PDB entry 1A9N | X-ray diffraction, 2.38 A resolution | chains A and B of the 3 polymer chains in the assembly

== Chain A ==
Name: U2A'
Organism: Homo sapiens
Notes: fragment: n-terminal domain, residues 1 - 176 of u2 a', a component of u2 snrnp
UniProt: P09661 (RU2A_HUMAN); residue numbers follow UniProt; this construct covers 1-176
Amino-acid sequence (176 residues; numbered 1 to 176; the number before each row is that of its first residue):
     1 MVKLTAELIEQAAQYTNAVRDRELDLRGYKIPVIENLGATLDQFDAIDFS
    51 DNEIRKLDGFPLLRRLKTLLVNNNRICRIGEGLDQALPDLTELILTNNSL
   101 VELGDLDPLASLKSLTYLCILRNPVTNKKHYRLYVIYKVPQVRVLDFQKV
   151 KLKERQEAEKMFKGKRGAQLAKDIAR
Disordered / not traced: 1, 164-176
Sequence notes: engineered mutation Asp89 (Cys in P09661), Cys119 (Ser in P09661)
Swiss-Prot annotation at these positions:
  - modified residue: Lys172 (N6-acetyllysine)
  - cross-link: Lys172 (Glycyl lysine isopeptide (Lys-Gly) (interchain with G-Cter in SUMO2))
  - mutagenesis: Tyr15 (Y15D: Results in defective spliceosome assembly), Arg27 (R27Q: No change in spliceosome assembly), Thr68 (T68K: No change in spliceosome assembly), Asn72 (N72K: No change in spliceosome assembly), Asn73 (N73K: No change in spliceosome assembly), Glu92 (E92V: Results in defective spliceosome assembly), Gln148 (Q148R: Results in defective spliceosome assembly)

== Chain B ==
Name: Spliceosomal U2B''
Organism: Homo sapiens
Notes: fragment: residues 4 - 99 of u2 b'', a component of u2 snrnp
UniProt: P08579 (RU2B_HUMAN); residues 4-99 here correspond to UniProt positions 1-96 (UniProt number = residue number - 3)
Amino-acid sequence (96 residues; row label = number of the first residue in the row):
     4 MDIRPNHTIYINNMNDKIKKEELKRSLYALFSQFGHVVDIVALKTMKMRG
    54 QAFVIFKELGSSTNALRQLQGFPFYGKPMRIQYAKTDSDIISKMRG
Disordered / not traced: 4-5

== Interface between chain A and chain B ==
Pairs across the interface (35; chain A residue first):
  Tyr15(A) - His39(B)  hydrogen bond
  Asn17(A) - Tyr31(B)
  Ala18(A) - Val41(B)
  Ala18(A) - Asp42(B)
  Val19(A) - Lys27(B)
  Val19(A) - Arg28(B)
  Glu23(A) - Tyr31(B)  hydrogen bond
  Arg27(A) - Ser35(B)  hydrogen bond (side chain-backbone)
  Arg27(A) - Gly38(B)  hydrogen bond (side chain-backbone)
  Arg27(A) - His39(B)
  Lys67(A) - Arg28(B)
  Thr68(A) - Arg28(B)  hydrogen bond
  Leu70(A) - Tyr31(B)  hydrophobic
  Leu70(A) - Ser35(B)
  Asn72(A) - Ser35(B)  hydrogen bond
  Asn72(A) - Gln36(B)
  Asn73(A) - Gln36(B)  hydrogen bond (side chain-backbone)
  Thr91(A) - Arg28(B)
  Glu92(A) - Arg28(B)  salt bridge
  Glu92(A) - Ala32(B)
  Ile94(A) - Ala32(B)  hydrophobic
  Thr96(A) - Gln36(B)
  Tyr117(A) - Glu25(B)
  Leu121(A) - Phe75(B)  hydrophobic
  Arg122(A) - Gln36(B)
  Val144(A) - Glu25(B)
  Val144(A) - Tyr78(B)
  Phe147(A) - Ser29(B)
  Phe147(A) - Ala32(B)  hydrophobic
  Phe147(A) - Leu33(B)
  Phe147(A) - Phe77(B)  hydrophobic
  Phe147(A) - Tyr78(B)  hydrogen bond (backbone-backbone)
  Gln148(A) - Pro76(B)  hydrogen bond (side chain-backbone)
  Gln148(A) - Tyr78(B)
  Gln148(A) - Gly79(B)  hydrogen bond (side chain-backbone)
Other interface residues (no listed pair), chain A (23 interface residues in all): Ser50, Asp51
Other interface residues (no listed pair), chain B (21 interface residues in all): Phe37, Ile43, Gln71

== Overview ==
23 residues of chain A face 21 of chain B across their interface; the contacts include 10 hydrogen bonds and 1
salt bridge. Polar contacts include Glu92(A)-Arg28(B), Tyr15(A)-His39(B) and Glu23(A)-Tyr31(B). UniProt lists
7 mutagenesis sites on chain A.
Chain A is U2A' and chain B is Spliceosomal U2B'', both from Homo sapiens; the structure, Crystal structure of
the spliceosomal U2B''-U2A' protein complex bound to a fragment of U2 small nuclear ..., was determined by
X-ray diffraction.
